PDB entry 3PBR | X-ray diffraction, 1.95 A resolution | chain A

Chain A:
Molecule: Penicillin-binding protein 3
Organism: Pseudomonas aeruginosa
UniProtKB: Q51504 (Q51504_PSEAE); numbering as in UniProt (aligned over 50-579)
Chain sequence (538 residues; numbered 42 to 579; the number before each row is that of its first residue):
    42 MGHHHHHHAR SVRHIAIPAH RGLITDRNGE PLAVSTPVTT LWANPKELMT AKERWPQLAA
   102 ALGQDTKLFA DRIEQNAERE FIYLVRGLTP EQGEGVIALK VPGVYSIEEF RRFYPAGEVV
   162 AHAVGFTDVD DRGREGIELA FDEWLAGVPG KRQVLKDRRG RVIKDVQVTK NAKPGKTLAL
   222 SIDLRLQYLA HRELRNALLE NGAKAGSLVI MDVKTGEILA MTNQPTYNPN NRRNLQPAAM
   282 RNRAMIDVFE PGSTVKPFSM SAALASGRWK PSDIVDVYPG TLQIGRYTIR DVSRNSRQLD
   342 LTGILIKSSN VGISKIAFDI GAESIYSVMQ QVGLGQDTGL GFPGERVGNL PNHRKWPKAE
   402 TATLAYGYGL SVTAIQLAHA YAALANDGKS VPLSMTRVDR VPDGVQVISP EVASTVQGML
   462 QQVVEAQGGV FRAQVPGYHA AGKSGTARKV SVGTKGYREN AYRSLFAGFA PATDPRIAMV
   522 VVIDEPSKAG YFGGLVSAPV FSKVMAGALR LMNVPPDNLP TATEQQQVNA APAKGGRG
Not modelled in the structure: 42-53, 491-500, 562-579
Sequence notes: expression tag (42-49)
Glycans and other covalent adducts: Meropenem, bound form (MER) linked to Ser294
Small-molecule neighbours: Meropenem, bound form (MER; (4R,5S)-3-{[(3S,5S)-5-(dimethylcarbamoyl)pyrrolidin-3-yl]sulfanyl}-5-[(2S,3R)-3-hydroxy-1-oxobutan-2-yl]-4-methyl-4,5-d ihydro-1H-pyrrole-2-carboxylic acid): Gly293, Lys297, Val333, Ser334, Lys348, Ser349, Asn351, Tyr407, Tyr409, Lys484, Ser485, Gly486, Thr487, Phe533, Gly534, Gly535, Leu536
What the authors report for this chain:
  - binding site for Meropenem, bound form: Ser294, Val333, Ile347, Thr487, Phe533, Gly535
  - contacts within the chain: Tyr409-Thr487 (hydrogen bond), Asn242-Tyr532 (backbone contact)
  - conformationally variable residues (side-chain flip): Tyr532, Phe533

Summary:
Meropenem, bound form is covalently linked to Ser294. From the paper: a binding site for Meropenem, bound form
at Ser294, Val333 and Ile347 among others; conformational variability at Tyr532 and Phe533.
Chain A is Penicillin-binding protein 3 (Pseudomonas aeruginosa); the structure, Crystal structure of PBP3
complexed with meropenem, was determined by X-ray diffraction (same publication as 3PBN, 3PBO, 3PBQ, 3PBS and
3PBT).
